6G4H - chain A; structure by X-ray diffraction, 1.80 A resolution.

# Chain A
Molecule: Protein-glutamine gamma-glutamyltransferase
Source organism: Pseudomonas aeruginosa PAO1
Notes: EC 2.3.2.13
Reference sequence: Q9HZX3 (TGPA_PSEAE); numbering as in UniProt (aligned over 180-499)
Sequence (338 residues; row label = number of the first residue in the row):
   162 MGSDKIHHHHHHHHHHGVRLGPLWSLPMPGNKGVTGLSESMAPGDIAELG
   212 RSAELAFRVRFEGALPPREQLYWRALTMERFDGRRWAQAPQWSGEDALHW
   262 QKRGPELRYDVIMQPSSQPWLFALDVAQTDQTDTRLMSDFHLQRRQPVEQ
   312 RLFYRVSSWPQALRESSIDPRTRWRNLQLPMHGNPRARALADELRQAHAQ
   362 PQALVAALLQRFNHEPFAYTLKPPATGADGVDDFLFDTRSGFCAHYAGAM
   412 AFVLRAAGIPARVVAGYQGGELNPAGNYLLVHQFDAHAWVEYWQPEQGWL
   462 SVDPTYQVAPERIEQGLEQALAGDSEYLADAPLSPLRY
Disordered / not traced: 162-195, 255-257, 477-499
Differences from the reference sequence: initiating methionine (162); expression tag (163-179)
Metal / ion sites: ethyl mercury ion: Cys-404 (together with phosphate ion)
Swiss-Prot annotation at these positions:
  - active site: Cys-404 (Nucleophile), His-448, Asp-464
From the paper describing this entry:
  - binding site for ethyl mercury ion: Cys-404
  - conformationally variable residues (side-chain flip): Phe-403, Arg-473
  - binding site for phosphate ion: Arg-473
  - catalytic residues: Cys-404
  - mutagenesis - C404A: abolished growth

# In short
Curated annotation (UniProt) lists 3 active-site residues. The paper reports the catalytic residue Cys-404;
C404A abolishes growth.
Chain A is Protein-glutamine gamma-glutamyltransferase (Pseudomonas aeruginosa PAO1); the structure, Crystal
structure of the periplasmic domain of TgpA from Pseudomonas aeruginosa bound to ethylmercury, was determined
by X-ray diffraction together with 6G49 from the same study.
